7TK6 - chains C and D of the 27 polymer chains in the assembly; structure by electron microscopy, 6.50 A resolution (low resolution: residue-level contacts below are approximate; hydrogen-bond / salt-bridge calls are withheld).

[Chain C]
Protein: ATP synthase subunit alpha
Organism: Saccharomyces cerevisiae
Reference sequence: P07251 (ATPA_YEAST); residues 1-510 here correspond to UniProt positions 36-545 (UniProt number = residue number + 35)
Sequence (510 residues; numbered 1 to 510; the number before each row is that of its first residue):
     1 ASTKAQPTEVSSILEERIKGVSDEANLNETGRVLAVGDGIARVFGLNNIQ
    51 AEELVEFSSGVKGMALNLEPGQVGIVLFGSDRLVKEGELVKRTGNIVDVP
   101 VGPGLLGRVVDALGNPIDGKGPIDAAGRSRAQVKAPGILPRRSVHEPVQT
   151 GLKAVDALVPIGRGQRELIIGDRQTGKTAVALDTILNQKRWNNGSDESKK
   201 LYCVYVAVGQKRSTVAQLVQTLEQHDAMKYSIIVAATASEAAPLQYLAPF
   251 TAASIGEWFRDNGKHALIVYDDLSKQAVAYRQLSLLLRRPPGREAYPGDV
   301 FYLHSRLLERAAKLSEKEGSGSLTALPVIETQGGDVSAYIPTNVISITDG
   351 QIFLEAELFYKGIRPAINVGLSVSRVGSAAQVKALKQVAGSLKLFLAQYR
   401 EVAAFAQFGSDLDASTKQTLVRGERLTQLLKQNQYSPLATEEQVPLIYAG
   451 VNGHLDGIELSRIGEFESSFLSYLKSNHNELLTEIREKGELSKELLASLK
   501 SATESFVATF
Unresolved in the structure: 1-11, 510
UniProt features mapped onto this chain:
  - binding site (ATP): Gly171 to Thr178
  - site: Ser372 (Required for activity)
  - modified residue (Phosphoserine): Ser22, Ser143

[Chain D]
Protein: ATP synthase subunit beta
Organism: Saccharomyces cerevisiae
Notes: EC 7.1.2.2
Reference sequence: P00830 (ATPB_YEAST); residues 1-478 here correspond to UniProt positions 34-511 (UniProt number = residue number + 33)
Sequence (478 residues; row label = number of the first residue in the row):
     1 ASAAQSTPITGKVTAVIGAIVDVHFEQSELPAILNALEIKTPQGKLVLEV
    51 AQHLGENTVRTIAMDGTEGLVRGEKVLDTGGPISVPVGRETLGRIINVIG
   101 EPIDERGPIKSKLRKPIHADPPSFAEQSTSAEILETGIKVVDLLAPYARG
   151 GKIGLFGGAGVGKTVFIQELINNIAKAHGGFSVFTGVGERTREGNDLYRE
   201 MKETGVINLEGESKVALVFGQMNEPPGARARVALTGLTIAEYFRDEEGQD
   251 VLLFIDNIFRFTQAGSEVSALLGRIPSAVGYQPTLATDMGLLQERITTTK
   301 KGSVTSVQAVYVPADDLTDPAPATTFAHLDATTVLSRGISELGIYPAVDP
   351 LDSKSRLLDAAVVGQEHYDVASKVQETLQTYKSLQDIIAILGMDELSEQD
   401 KLTVERARKIQRFLSQPFAVAEVFTGIPGKLVRLKDTVASFKAVLEGKYD
   451 NIPEHAFYMVGGIEDVVAKAEKLAAEAN
Unresolved in the structure: 1-5, 476-478
UniProt features mapped onto this chain:
  - binding site (ATP): Gly157 to Thr164
  - modified residue: Thr79 (Phosphothreonine), Thr204 (Phosphothreonine), Ser340 (Phosphoserine)

[Chain C / chain D interface]
Pairs across the interface (16; chain C residue first):
  Asn47(C) with Arg72(D)
  Ile49(C) with Leu70(D); Val71(D)
  Gln50(C) with Gly69(D); Leu70(D)
  Ala51(C) with Gly69(D); Leu70(D)
  Asn67(C) with Val16(D)
  Leu68(C) with Ala15(D); Val16(D)
  Glu69(C) with Thr14(D)
  Pro70(C) with Thr14(D)
  Ile138(C) with Asn195(D)
  Arg375(C) with Gly160(D)
  Val376(C) with Val423(D); Phe424(D)
Other interface residues (no listed pair), chain C (17 interface residues in all): Leu66, Gly137, Arg306, Ser378, Phe408, Ser410
Other interface residues (no listed pair), chain D (16 interface residues in all): Glu68, Thr191, Asn223, Ala389, Ile390

[In short]
Chain C and chain D form an interface of 17 and 16 residues respectively. UniProt lists 8 ATP-binding residues
on chain C; 8 ATP-binding residues on chain D.
Here chain C is ATP synthase subunit alpha and chain D is ATP synthase subunit beta, both from Saccharomyces
cerevisiae. Entry 7TK6 (Yeast ATP synthase State 1catalytic(a) with 10 mM ATP backbone model) was determined
by electron microscopy together with 7TJS, 7TJT, 7TJU, 7TJV, 7TJW, 7TJX and 30 further entries from the same
study.
